Entry 3SFG (X-ray diffraction, 2.21 A resolution); this record covers chain A.

Chain A:
Molecule: RNA polymerase
From: Murine norovirus 1
UniProt: Q80J95 (Q80J95_9CALI); residues 4-509 here correspond to UniProt positions 1181-1686 (UniProt number = residue number + 1177)
Chain sequence (517 residues; row label = number of the first residue in the row):
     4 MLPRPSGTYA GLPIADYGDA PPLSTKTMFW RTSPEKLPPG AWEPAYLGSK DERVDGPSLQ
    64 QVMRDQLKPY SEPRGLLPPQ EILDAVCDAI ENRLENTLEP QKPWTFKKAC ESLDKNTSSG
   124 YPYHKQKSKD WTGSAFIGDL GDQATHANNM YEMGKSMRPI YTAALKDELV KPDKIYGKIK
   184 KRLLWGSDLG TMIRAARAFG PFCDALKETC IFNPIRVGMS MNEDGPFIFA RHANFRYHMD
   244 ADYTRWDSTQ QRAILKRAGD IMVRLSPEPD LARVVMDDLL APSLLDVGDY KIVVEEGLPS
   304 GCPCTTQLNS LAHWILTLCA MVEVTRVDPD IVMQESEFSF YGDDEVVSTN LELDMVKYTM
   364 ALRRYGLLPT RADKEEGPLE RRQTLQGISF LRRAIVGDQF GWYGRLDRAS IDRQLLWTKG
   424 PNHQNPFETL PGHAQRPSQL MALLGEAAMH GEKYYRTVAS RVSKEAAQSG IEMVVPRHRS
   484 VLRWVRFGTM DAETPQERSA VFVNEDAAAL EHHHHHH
Not modelled in the structure: 4, 468-475, 493-520
Construct notes: expression tag (510-520)
Swiss-Prot annotation at these positions:
  - binding site (Mg(2+)): D243, D245, D347, E348, S392
Disulfides: C206-C307
Ion coordination: Mg2+: D243, D347, E348, S392
Residues lining bound ligands: 2-thiouridine (2TU; 1-(beta-D-ribofuranosyl)-2-thioxo-2,3-dihydropyrimidin-4(1H)-one): L187, W249, D250, L301, S303, T308, T309, N312, Y344, G345, D346, D347
What the authors report for this chain:
  - conformationally variable residues (loop rearrangement, order/disorder transition, side-chain flip): D243, D245, C307, R374 to P381, R395, P434 to P440, S466 to V478
  - binding site for 2-thiouridine: R185, D250, S303, T309, N312, Y344, G345, D346, D347
  - Mg2+ coordination: D243, D347, S392

In short:
Bound to chain A: 2-thiouridine. D243, D347, E348 and S392 form the Mg2+ site. Curated annotation (UniProt)
lists 5 Mg2+-binding residues. The paper reports a binding site for 2-thiouridine at R185, D250 and S303 among
others; Mg2+ coordination by D243, D347 and S392.
Chain A is RNA polymerase (Murine norovirus 1); the structure, crystal structure of murine norovirus RNA
dependent RNA polymerase in complex with 2thiouridine(2TU), was determined by X-ray diffraction, deposited
together with 3SFU.
